6MHZ - chains F and G of the 4 polymer chains in the assembly; structure by electron microscopy, 4.10 A resolution (low resolution: residue-level contacts below are approximate; hydrogen-bond / salt-bridge calls are withheld).

== Chain F ==
Protein: Lipopolysaccharide export system permease protein LptF
Organism: Escherichia coli (strain K12)
Reference sequence: P0AF98 (LPTF_ECOLI); residue numbers follow UniProt; this construct covers 1-366
Chain sequence (366 residues; each row starts with the number of its first residue):
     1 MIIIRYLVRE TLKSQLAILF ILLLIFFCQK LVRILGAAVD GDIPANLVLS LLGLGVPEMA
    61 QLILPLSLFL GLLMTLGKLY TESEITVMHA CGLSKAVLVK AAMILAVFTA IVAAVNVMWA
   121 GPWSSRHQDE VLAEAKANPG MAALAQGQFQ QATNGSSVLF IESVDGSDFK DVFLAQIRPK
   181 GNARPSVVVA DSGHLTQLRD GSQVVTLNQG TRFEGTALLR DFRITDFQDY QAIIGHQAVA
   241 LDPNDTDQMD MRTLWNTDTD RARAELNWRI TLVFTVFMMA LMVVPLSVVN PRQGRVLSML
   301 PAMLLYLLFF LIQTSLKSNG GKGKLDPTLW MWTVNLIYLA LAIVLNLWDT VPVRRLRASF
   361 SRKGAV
Not modelled in the structure: 1-5, 131-264, 350-366
From the paper describing this entry:
  - mutagenesis - R33E: abolished growth

== Chain G ==
Protein: Lipopolysaccharide export system permease protein LptG
Organism: Escherichia coli (strain K12)
Reference sequence: P0ADC6 (LPTG_ECOLI); residue numbers follow UniProt; this construct covers 1-360
Chain sequence (360 residues; each row starts with the number of its first residue):
     1 MQPFGVLDRY IGKTIFTTIM MTLFMLVSLS GIIKFVDQLK KAGQGSYDAL GAGMYTLLSV
    61 PKDVQIFFPM AALLGALLGL GMLAQRSELV VMQASGFTRM QVALSVMKTA IPLVLLTMAI
   121 GEWVAPQGEQ MARNYRAQAM YGGSLLSTQQ GLWAKDGNNF VYIERVKGDE ELGGISIYAF
   181 NENRRLQSVR YAATAKFDPE HKVWRLSQVD ESDLTNPKQI TGSQTVSGTW KTNLTPDKLG
   241 VVALDPDALS ISGLHNYVKY LKSSGQDAGR YQLNMWSKIF QPLSVAVMML MALSFIFGPL
   301 RSVPMGVRVV TGISFGFVFY VLDQIFGPLT LVYGIPPIIG ALLPSASFFL ISLWLLMRKS
Not modelled in the structure: 1-5, 44-50, 141-245, 261-269, 355-360

== Interface between chain F and chain G ==
Residue-residue contacts - 45 pairs, chain F then chain G:
  Lys13(F) - Gly306(G)
  Lys13(F) - Val307(G)
  Ala17(F) - Gly306(G)
  Ala17(F) - Val310(G)
  Phe20(F) - Ser314(G)
  Ile21(F) - Leu74(G)
  Ile21(F) - Val310(G)
  Ile21(F) - Ile313(G)
  Leu22(F) - Met25(G)
  Leu24(F) - Ser314(G)
  Leu24(F) - Phe317(G)
  Ile25(F) - Met70(G)
  Ile25(F) - Phe317(G)
  Phe26(F) - Phe67(G)
  Cys28(F) - Phe317(G)
  Gln29(F) - Met70(G)
  Gln29(F) - Phe317(G)
  Gln29(F) - Tyr320(G)
  Gln29(F) - Val321(G)
  Val32(F) - Val321(G)
  Val32(F) - Ile325(G)
  Arg33(F) - Ile325(G)
  Gly36(F) - Ile325(G)
  Ala37(F) - Ile325(G)
  Glu58(F) - Val36(G)
  Met59(F) - Ile33(G)
  Leu62(F) - Leu29(G)
  Leu62(F) - Ile33(G)
  Leu66(F) - Met25(G)
  Leu66(F) - Leu29(G)
  Leu70(F) - Met25(G)
  Met74(F) - Met82(G)
  Thr81(F) - Arg86(G)
  Glu82(F) - Gln85(G)
  Met299(F) - Met21(G)
  Leu300(F) - Met21(G)
  Met303(F) - Phe24(G)
  Met303(F) - Met25(G)
  Tyr306(F) - Leu29(G)
  Leu307(F) - Ser28(G)
  Phe310(F) - Ile32(G)
  Leu311(F) - Ile32(G)
  Thr314(F) - Phe35(G)
  Thr314(F) - Val36(G)
  Ser318(F) - Leu39(G)
Interface residues without a listed pair, chain F (34 interface residues in all): Val296, Ser315, Lys317
Interface residues without a listed pair, chain G (30 interface residues in all): Leu26, Lys40, Leu78, Tyr271, Pro304

== Overview ==
Chain F and chain G form an interface of 34 and 30 residues respectively. From the paper: R33E of chain F
abolishes growth.
Here chain F is Lipopolysaccharide export system permease protein LptF and chain G is Lipopolysaccharide
export system permease protein LptG, both from Escherichia coli (strain K12). Entry 6MHZ (Vanadate trapped
Cryo-EM Structure of E.coli LptB2FG Transporter) was determined by electron microscopy together with 6MHU,
6MI7 and 6MI8 from the same study.
